2JA6 - chains A and P of the 15 polymer chains in the assembly; structure by X-ray diffraction, 4.00 A resolution.

Chain A:
Protein: DNA-directed RNA polymerase II largest subunit
From: Saccharomyces cerevisiae
Notes: EC 2.7.7.6
UniProt: P04050 (RPB1_YEAST); residue numbers follow UniProt; this construct covers 1-1733
Amino-acid sequence (1733 residues; row label = number of the first residue in the row):
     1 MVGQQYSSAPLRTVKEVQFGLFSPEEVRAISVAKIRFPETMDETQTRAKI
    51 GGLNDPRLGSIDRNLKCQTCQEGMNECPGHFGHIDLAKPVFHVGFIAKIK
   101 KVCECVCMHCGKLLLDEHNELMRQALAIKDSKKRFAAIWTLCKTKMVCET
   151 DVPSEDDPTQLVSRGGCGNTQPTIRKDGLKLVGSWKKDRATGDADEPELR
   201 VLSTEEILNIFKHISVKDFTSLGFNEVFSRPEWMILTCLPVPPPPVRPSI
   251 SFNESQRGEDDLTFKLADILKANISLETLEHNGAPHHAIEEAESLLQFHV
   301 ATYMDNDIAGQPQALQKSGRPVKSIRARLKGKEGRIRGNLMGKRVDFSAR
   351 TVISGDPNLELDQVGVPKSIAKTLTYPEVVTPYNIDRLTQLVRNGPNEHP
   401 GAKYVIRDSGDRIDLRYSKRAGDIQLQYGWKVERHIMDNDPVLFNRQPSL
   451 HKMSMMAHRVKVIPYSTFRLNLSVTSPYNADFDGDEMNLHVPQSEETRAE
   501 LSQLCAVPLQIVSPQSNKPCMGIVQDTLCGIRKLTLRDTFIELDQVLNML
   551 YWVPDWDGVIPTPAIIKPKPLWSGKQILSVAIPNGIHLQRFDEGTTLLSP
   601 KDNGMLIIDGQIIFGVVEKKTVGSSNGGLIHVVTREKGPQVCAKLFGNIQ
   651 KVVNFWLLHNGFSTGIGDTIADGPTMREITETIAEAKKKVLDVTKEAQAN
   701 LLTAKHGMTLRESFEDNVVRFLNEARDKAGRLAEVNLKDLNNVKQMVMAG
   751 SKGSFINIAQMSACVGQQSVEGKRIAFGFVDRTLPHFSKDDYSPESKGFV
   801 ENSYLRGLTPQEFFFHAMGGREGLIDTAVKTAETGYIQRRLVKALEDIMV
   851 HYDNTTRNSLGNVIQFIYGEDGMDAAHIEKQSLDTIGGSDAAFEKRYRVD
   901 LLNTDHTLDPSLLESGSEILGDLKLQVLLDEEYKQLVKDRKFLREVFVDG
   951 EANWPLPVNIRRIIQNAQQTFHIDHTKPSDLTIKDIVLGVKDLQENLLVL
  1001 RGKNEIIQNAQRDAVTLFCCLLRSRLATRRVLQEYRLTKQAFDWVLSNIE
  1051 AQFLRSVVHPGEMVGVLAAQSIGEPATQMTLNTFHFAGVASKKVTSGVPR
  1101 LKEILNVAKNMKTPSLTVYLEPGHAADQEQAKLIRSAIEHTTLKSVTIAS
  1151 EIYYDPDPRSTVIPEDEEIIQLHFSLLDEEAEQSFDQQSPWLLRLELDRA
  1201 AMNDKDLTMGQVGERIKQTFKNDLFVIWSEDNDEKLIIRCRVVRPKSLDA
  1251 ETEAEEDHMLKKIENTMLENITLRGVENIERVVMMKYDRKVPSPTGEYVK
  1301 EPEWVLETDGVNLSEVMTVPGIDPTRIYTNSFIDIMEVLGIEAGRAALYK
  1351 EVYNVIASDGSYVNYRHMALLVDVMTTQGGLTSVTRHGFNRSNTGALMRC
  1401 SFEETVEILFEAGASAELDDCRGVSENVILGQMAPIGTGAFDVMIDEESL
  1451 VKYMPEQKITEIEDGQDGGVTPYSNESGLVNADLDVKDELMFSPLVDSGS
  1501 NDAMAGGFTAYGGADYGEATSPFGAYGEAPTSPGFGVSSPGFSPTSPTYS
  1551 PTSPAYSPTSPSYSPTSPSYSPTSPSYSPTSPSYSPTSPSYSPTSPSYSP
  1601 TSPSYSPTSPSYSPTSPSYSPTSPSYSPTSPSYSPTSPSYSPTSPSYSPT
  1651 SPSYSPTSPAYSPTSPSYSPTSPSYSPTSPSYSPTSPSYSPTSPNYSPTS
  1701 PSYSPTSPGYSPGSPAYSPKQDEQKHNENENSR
Not modelled in the structure: 1, 190-194, 1082-1091, 1177-1186, 1246-1253, 1456-1733
Curated features (UniProtKB/Swiss-Prot):
  - region: Pro248 to Asp260 (Lid loop), Asn306 to Lys323 (Rudder loop), Pro810 to Glu822 (Bridging helix)
  - binding site (Zn(2+)): Cys67, Cys70, Cys77, His80, Cys107, Cys110, Cys148, Cys167
  - binding site (Mg(2+)): Asp481, Asp483, Asp485
  - modified residue: Thr1471 (Phosphothreonine)
  - cross-link (Glycyl lysine isopeptide (Lys-Gly)): Lys695 (interchain with G-Cter in ubiquitin), Lys1246 (interchain with G-Cter in ubiquitin), Lys1350 (interchain with G-Cter in ubiquitin)
  - natural variant: Ser1653 to Pro1659 (deletion: In strain: A364A)
  - mutagenesis: Lys1246 (K1246R: Impairs ubiquitination during transcription stress)
Bound ions: Zn2+ site 1: Cys77, His80; Zn2+ site 2 near Cys110 (its only coordinating residue here); Mg2+: Asp483 (shared with G9(P) of chain P)

Chain P:
Molecule: 11-nt RNA strand
Sequence (11 nucleotides; row label = number of the first residue in the row; numbering starts at 0):
     0 UUCGACCAGGA
Not modelled in the structure: 10
Bound ions: Mg2+: G9 (shared with Asp483(A) of chain A)

How chain A and chain P interact:
Residue-residue contacts - 8 pairs, chain A then chain P:
  Ile250(A) - U0(P)  base contact
  Arg320(A) - U1(P)  hydrogen bond to the sugar
  Arg320(A) - C2(P)  sugar contact
  Lys323(A) - U1(P)  hydrogen bond to the sugar
  Arg446(A) - G9(P)  sugar contact
  Asp481(A) - G9(P)  phosphate contact
  Asp483(A) - G9(P)  sugar contact
  Asp485(A) - G9(P)  hydrogen bond to the sugar
Other interface residues (no listed pair), chain A (9 interface residues in all): Gln447, Glu486

Overview:
9 residues of chain A and 4 residues of chain P are in contact, with 3 hydrogen bonds. Among the polar pairs
are Arg320(A)-U1(P), Lys323(A)-U1(P) and Asp485(A)-G9(P). UniProt lists 8 Zn2+-binding residues, 3
Mg2+-binding residues and one mutagenesis site on chain A.
Here chain A is DNA-directed RNA polymerase II largest subunit (Saccharomyces cerevisiae) and chain P is an
11-nt RNA strand. Entry 2JA6 (CPD lesion containing RNA Polymerase II elongation complex B) was determined by
X-ray diffraction together with 2JA5, 2JA7 and 2JA8 from the same study.
